9J4U - chains A and E of the 5 polymer chains in the assembly; structure by X-ray diffraction, 2.17 A resolution.

Chain A:
Name: MHC class I antigen
Organism: Homo sapiens
UniProt: Q8WLS4 (Q8WLS4_HUMAN); residues 1-275 here correspond to UniProt positions 25-299 (UniProt number = residue number + 24)
Amino-acid sequence (276 residues; row label = number of the first residue in the row; numbering starts at 0):
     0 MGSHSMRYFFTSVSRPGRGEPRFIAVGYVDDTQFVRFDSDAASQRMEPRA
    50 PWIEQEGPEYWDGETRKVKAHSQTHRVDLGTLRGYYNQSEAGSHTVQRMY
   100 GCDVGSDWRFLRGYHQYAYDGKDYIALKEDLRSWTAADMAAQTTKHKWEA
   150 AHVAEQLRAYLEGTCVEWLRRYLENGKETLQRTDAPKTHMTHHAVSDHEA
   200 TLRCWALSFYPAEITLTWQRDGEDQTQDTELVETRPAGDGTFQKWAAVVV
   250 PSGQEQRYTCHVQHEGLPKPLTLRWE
Disordered / not traced: 0, 275
Cystine bridges: Cys-101/Cys-164, Cys-203/Cys-259
Construct notes: initiating methionine (0)

Chain E:
Name: LLL epitope specific TCR BETA
Organism: Homo sapiens
Amino-acid sequence (244 residues; numbered 0 to 243; the number before each row is that of its first residue; numbering starts at 0):
     0 MDSGVTQTPKHLITATGQRVTLRCSPRSGDLSVYWYQQSLDQGLQFLIQY
    50 YNGEERAKGNILERFSAQQFPDLHSELNLSSLELGDSALYFCASSVELNS
   100 YEQYFGPGTRLTVLEDLKNVFPPEVAVFEPSEAEISHTQKATLVCLATGF
   150 YPDHVELSWWVNGKEVHSGVCTDPQPLKEQPALNDSRYALSSRLRVSATF
   200 WQNPRNHFRCQVQFYGLSENDEWTQDRAKPVTQIVSAEAWGRAD
Disordered / not traced: 0-1, 242-243
Cystine bridges: Cys-23/Cys-91, Cys-144/Cys-209

How chain A and chain E interact:
Residue-residue contacts - 7 pairs, chain A then chain E:
  Ala-69(A) / Asn-98(E)  hydrogen bond (backbone-side chain)
  Gln-72(A) / Arg-55(E)  hydrogen bond
  Gln-72(A) / Leu-97(E)
  Thr-73(A) / Asn-98(E)  hydrogen bond
  Arg-75(A) / Arg-55(E)
  Val-76(A) / Tyr-50(E)
  Val-76(A) / Leu-97(E)  hydrophobic
Interface residues without a listed pair, chain A (6 interface residues in all): Lys-146
Interface residues without a listed pair, chain E (5 interface residues in all): Glu-96
The authors on this interface:
  - interface residues, chain A: Ala-69(A), Gln-72(A), Thr-73(A), Arg-75(A)
  - interface residues, chain E: Arg-55(E), Asn-98(E)

Overview:
6 residues of chain A and 5 residues of chain E are in contact; the contacts include 3 hydrogen bonds. Polar
contacts include Ala-69(A)/Asn-98(E), Gln-72(A)/Arg-55(E) and Thr-73(A)/Asn-98(E). From the paper: interface
residues Ala-69(A), Gln-72(A) and Arg-55(E) among others.
Chain A is MHC class I antigen and chain E is LLL epitope specific TCR BETA, both from Homo sapiens; the
structure, Structural basis for recognition of SARS-CoV-2 conserved nucleocapside epitopes by dominant T cell
receptors, was determined by X-ray diffraction together with 9WBD, 9J4T and 9J4V from the same study.
